Entry 6BFO (X-ray diffraction, 1.54 A resolution); this record covers chains A and D of the 3 polymer chains in the assembly.

# Chain A
Name: Caspase-3
Organism: Homo sapiens
Notes: EC 3.4.22.56; engineered mutation(s): T245D
UniProt: P42574 (CASP3_HUMAN); residue numbers follow UniProt; this construct covers 1-175
Amino-acid sequence (175 residues; row label = number of the first residue in the row):
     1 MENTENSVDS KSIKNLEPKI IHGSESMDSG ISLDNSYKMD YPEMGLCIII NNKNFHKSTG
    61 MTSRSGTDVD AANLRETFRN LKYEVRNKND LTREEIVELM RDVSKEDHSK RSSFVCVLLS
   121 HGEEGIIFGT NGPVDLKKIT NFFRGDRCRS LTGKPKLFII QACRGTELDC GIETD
Unresolved in the structure: 1-28, 174-175
UniProt features mapped onto this chain:
  - active site: His121, Cys163
  - modified residue: Met1 (N-acetylmethionine), Lys11 (N6-acetyllysine), Ser26 (Phosphoserine), Cys163 (S-nitrosocysteine)
From the paper describing this entry:
  - post-translational modification sites: Ser150, Thr152, Thr174 (citing earlier work)
  - allosteric site: Ser150 (citing earlier work)
  - allosteric site: Thr152
  - contacts within the chain: His108-Ser150 (hydrogen bond), Gly145-Thr152 (hydrogen bond)
  - catalytic residues: His121, Cys163 (citing earlier work)

# Chain D
Name: Ac-asp-glu-val-asp-cmk
Amino-acid sequence (6 residues; row label = number of the first residue in the row):
     1 XDEVDX
Modified residues: ACE (acetyl group) at position 1; 0QE (chloromethane) at position 6

# How chain A and chain D interact
Pairs across the interface (8):
  Arg64(A) with Asp5(D), salt bridge
  Ser120(A) with Asp5(D)
  His121(A) with Asp5(D); 0QE_6(D)
  Gly122(A) with Asp5(D), hydrogen bond (backbone-backbone)
  Gln161(A) with Asp5(D), hydrogen bond
  Cys163(A) with Asp5(D), hydrogen bond (side chain-backbone); 0QE_6(D)
Other interface residues (no listed pair), chain A (9 interface residues in all): Ser63, Ser65, Ala162
Other interface residues (no listed pair), chain D (4 interface residues in all): Glu3, Val4

# In short
The interface between chain A and chain D involves 9 residues on one side and 4 on the other, with 3 hydrogen
bonds and 1 salt bridge. Polar contacts include Arg64(A)-Asp5(D), Gln161(A)-Asp5(D) and Cys163(A)-Asp5(D). The
paper reports catalytic residues His121(A) and Cys163(A); an allosteric site at Ser150(A) and Thr152(A).
Here chain A is Caspase-3 (Homo sapiens) and chain D is Ac-asp-glu-val-asp-cmk. Entry 6BFO (Caspase-3 Mutant-
T245D) was determined by X-ray diffraction, deposited together with 6BDV, 6BFJ, 6BFK, 6BFL, 6BG0, 6BG1 and 7
further entries.
